8DR1 - chains A and L of the 12 polymer chains in the assembly; structure by electron microscopy, 2.14 A resolution.

Chain A:
Molecule: Replication factor C subunit 1
From: Saccharomyces cerevisiae
UniProt: P38630 (RFC1_YEAST); residues 1-861 here = UniProt positions 1-861
Amino-acid sequence (918 residues; row label = number of the first residue in the row):
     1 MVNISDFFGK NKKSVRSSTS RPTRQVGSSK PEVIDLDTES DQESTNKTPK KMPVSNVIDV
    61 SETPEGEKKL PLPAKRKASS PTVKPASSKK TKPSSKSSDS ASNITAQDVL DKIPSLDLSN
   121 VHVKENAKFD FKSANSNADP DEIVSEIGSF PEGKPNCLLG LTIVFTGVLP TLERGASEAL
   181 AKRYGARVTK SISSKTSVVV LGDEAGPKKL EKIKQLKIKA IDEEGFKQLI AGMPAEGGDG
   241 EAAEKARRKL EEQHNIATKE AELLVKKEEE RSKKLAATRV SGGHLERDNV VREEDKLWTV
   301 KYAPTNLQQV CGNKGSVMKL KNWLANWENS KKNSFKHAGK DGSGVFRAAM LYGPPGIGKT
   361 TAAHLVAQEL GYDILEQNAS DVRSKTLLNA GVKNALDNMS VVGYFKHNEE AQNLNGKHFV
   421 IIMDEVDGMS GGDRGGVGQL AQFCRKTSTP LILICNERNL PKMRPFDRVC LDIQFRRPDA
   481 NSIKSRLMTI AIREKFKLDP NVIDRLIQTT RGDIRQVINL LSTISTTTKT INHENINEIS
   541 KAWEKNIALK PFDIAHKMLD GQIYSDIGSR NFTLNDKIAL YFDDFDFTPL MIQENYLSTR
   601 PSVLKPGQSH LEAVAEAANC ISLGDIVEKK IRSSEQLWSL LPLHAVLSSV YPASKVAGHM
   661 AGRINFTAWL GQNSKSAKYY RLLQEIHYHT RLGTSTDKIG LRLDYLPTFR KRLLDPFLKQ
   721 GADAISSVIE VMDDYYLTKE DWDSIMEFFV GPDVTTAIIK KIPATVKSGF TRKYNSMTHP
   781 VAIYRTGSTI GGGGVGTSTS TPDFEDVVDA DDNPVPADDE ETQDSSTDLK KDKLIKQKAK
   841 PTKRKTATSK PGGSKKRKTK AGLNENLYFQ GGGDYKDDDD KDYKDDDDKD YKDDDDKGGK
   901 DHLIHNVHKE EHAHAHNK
Unresolved in the structure: 1-287, 408-412, 786-918
Sequence notes: expression tag (862-918)
Swiss-Prot annotation at these positions:
  - motif (Nuclear localization signal): Lys830 to Leu834, Lys855 to Lys860
  - binding site (ATP): Thr299, Cys311, Gly353 to Thr361, Asn456
  - modified residue: Thr38 (Phosphothreonine), Ser40 (Phosphoserine), Thr63 (Phosphothreonine)
  - mutagenesis: Asp427 (D427H: In cs mutant CDC44-2; causes cell cycle arrest), Gly436 (G436R: In cs mutant CDC44-3/4; causes cell cycle arrest), Gly512 (G512A: In cs mutant CDC44-9; no effect), Asp513 (D513N: In cs mutants CDC44-1/5/8 and CDC44-9; causes cell cycle arrest)
Ion coordination: Mg2+: Thr360 (together with ATP-gamma-S)
Small-molecule neighbours: ATP-gamma-S (AGS; phosphothiophosphoric acid-adenylate ester): Thr299, Tyr302, Ala303, Pro304, Gln309, Val310, Cys311, Pro354, Pro355, Gly356, Ile357, Gly358, Lys359, Thr360, Thr361, Asn456, Arg486, Ile514, Arg515, Ile518
Reported in the primary citation:
  - binding site for the 13-nt DNA strand (chain L): Asn459, Gln474, Arg477, Phe552, Phe587, Phe666, Leu670
  - binding site for the 13-nt DNA strand: Lys314, Gly315, His556, Ile664

Chain L:
Molecule: 13-nt DNA strand
Sequence (13 nucleotides; each row starts with the number of its first residue):
     1 CCCCCCCCCC TTT

Chain A / chain L interface:
Residue-residue contacts (14; chain A residue first):
  Asn459(A) with DT11(L), hydrogen bond to the phosphate; DT12(L), hydrogen bond to the base
  Pro461(A) with DT13(L), base contact
  Arg464(A) with DT13(L), phosphate contact
  Gln474(A) with DC9(L), hydrogen bond to the phosphate; DC10(L), phosphate contact
  Arg477(A) with DC9(L), salt bridge to the phosphate
  Phe552(A) with DT11(L), stacking on the base; DT12(L), base contact
  Phe587(A) with DT13(L), base contact
  Arg663(A) with DT11(L), base contact
  Phe666(A) with DT12(L), sugar contact; DT13(L), base contact
  Leu670(A) with DT13(L), sugar contact
Other interface residues (no listed pair), chain A (17 interface residues in all): Tyr352, Pro354, Arg476, Arg511, Lys550, Pro551, Ile664
Other interface residues (no listed pair), chain L (6 interface residues in all): DC8

Summary:
Chain A and chain L form an interface of 17 and 6 residues respectively, with 3 hydrogen bonds, 1 salt bridge
and 1 aromatic stacking contact. Among the polar pairs are Asn459(A)-DT12(L), Asn459(A)-DT11(L) and
Gln474(A)-DC9(L). From the paper: a binding site for the 13-nt DNA strand (chain L) at Asn459(A), Gln474(A)
and Arg477(A) among others; a binding site for the 13-nt DNA strand at Lys314(A), Gly315(A) and His556(A)
among others.
Here chain A is Replication factor C subunit 1 (Saccharomyces cerevisiae) and chain L is a 13-nt DNA strand.
Entry 8DR1 (Consensus closed state of RFC:PCNA bound to a 3' ss/dsDNA junction (DNA2)) was determined by
electron microscopy, deposited together with 8DQW, 8DQX, 8DQZ, 8DR0, 8DR3, 8DR4 and 3 further entries.
